4YNV - chain A; structure by X-ray diffraction, 2.95 A resolution.

== Chain A ==
Protein: ACL4
From: Chaetomium thermophilum (strain DSM 1495 / CBS 144.50 / IMI 039719)
UniProt: G0S0I4 (G0S0I4_CHATD); numbering as in UniProt (aligned over 27-338)
Amino-acid sequence (312 residues; row label = number of the first residue in the row):
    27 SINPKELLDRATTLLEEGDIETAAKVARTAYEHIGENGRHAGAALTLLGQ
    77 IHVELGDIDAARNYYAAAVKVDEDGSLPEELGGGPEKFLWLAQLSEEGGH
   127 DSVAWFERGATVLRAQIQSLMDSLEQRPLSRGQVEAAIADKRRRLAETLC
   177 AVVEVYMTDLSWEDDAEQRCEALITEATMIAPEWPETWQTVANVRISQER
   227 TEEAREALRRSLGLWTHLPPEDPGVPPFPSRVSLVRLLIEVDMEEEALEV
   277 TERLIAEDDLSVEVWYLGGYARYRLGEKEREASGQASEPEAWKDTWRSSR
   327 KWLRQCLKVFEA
Disordered / not traced: 27, 311-338
Modified residues: Mse147, Mse183, Mse205, Mse269 (selenomethionine; parent Met)

== In short ==
Chain A is ACL4 (Chaetomium thermophilum (strain DSM 1495 / CBS 144.50 / IMI 039719)); the structure, Assembly
Chaperone of RpL4 (Acl4) (Residues 28-338), was determined by X-ray diffraction together with 4YNW from the
same study.
